PDB entry 2YNM | X-ray diffraction, 2.10 A resolution | chains B and D of the 4 polymer chains in the assembly

[Chain B]
Name: Light-independent protochlorophyllide reductase iron-sulfur ATP-binding protein
Source organism: Prochlorococcus marinus
Notes: EC 1.3.7.7, 1.18.-.-
UniProtKB: Q7VD39 (CHLL_PROMA); numbering as in UniProt (aligned over 1-296)
Chain sequence (301 residues; numbered -4 to 296; the number before each row is that of its first residue; numbers below 1 keep their minus sign (Gly-4 is residue -4)):
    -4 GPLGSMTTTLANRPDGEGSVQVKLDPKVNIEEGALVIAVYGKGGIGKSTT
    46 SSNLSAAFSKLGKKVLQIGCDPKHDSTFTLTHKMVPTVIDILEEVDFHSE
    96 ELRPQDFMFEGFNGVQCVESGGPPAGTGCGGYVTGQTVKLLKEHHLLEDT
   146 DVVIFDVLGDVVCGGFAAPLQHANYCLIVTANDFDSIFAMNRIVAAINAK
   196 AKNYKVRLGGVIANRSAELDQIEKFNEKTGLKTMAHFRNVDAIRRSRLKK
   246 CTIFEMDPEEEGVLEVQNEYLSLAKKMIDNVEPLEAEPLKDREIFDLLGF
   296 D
Not modelled in the structure: -4 to 27, 296
Sequence notes: expression tag (-4 to 0)
Metal / ion sites: Mg2+: Ser43 (together with ADP, aluminium fluoride); 4Fe-4S cluster Fe: Cys124, Cys158 (shared with 2 residues of chain A)
Small-molecule neighbours:
  - ADP (adenosine-5'-diphosphate), molecule 1: Lys37, Asp178, Phe179, Asp180
  - ADP, molecule 2: Lys37, Gly38, Gly39, Ile40, Gly41, Lys42, Ser43, Thr44, Asn209, Arg210, Phe232, Arg233, Asn234, Val235, Ile238, Arg239, Arg242
  - aluminium fluoride (AF3): Lys37, Gly38, Gly39, Lys42, Ser43, Asp66, Lys68, Val152, Leu153, Gly154
  - 4Fe-4S cluster (SF4): Cys124, Gly125, Gly126, Val157, Cys158, Phe161
Swiss-Prot annotation at these positions:
  - binding site (ATP): Gly39 to Thr44, Lys68, Asn209, Arg210
  - binding site (Mg(2+)): Ser43
  - binding site ([4Fe-4S] cluster): Cys124, Cys158
Reported in the primary citation:
  - binding site for aluminium fluoride: Lys37, Asp155

[Chain D]
Name: Light-independent protochlorophyllide reductase subunit B
Source organism: Prochlorococcus marinus
Notes: EC 1.3.7.7, 1.18.-.-
UniProtKB: Q7VD38 (CHLB_PROMA); residue numbers follow UniProt; this construct covers 1-530
Chain sequence (530 residues; numbered 1 to 530; the number before each row is that of its first residue):
     1 MELTLWTYEGPPHIGAMRIATSMKGLHYVLHAPQGDTYADLLFTMIERRG
    51 SRPPVTYTTFQARDLGGDTAELVKGHIFEAVERFKPEALLVGESCTAELI
   101 QDQPGSLAKGMGLNIPIVSLELPAYSKKENWGASETFYQLIRGLLKEISE
   151 DSSNNAKQSWQEEGRRPRVNLLGPSLLGFRCRDDVLEIQKILGENGIDIN
   201 VIAPLGASPSDLMRLPKADANVCLYPEIAESTCLWLERNFKTPFTKVVPI
   251 GVKATQDFLEELYELLGMEVSNSISNSDQSKLPWYSKSVDSNYLTGKRVF
   301 IFGDGTHVLAAARIANEELGFEVVGIGTYSREMARKVRAAATELGLEALI
   351 TNDYLEVEESIKECAPELVLGTQMERHSAKRLGIPCAVISTPMHVQDVPA
   401 RYSPQMGWEGANVIFDDWVHPLMMGLEEHLIGMFRHDFEFTDGHQSHLGH
   451 LGGHASETKTSSKGINQSPNNHSPAGESIHWTSEGESELAKIPFFVRGKV
   501 RRNTEKYARQAGCREIDGETLLDAKAHFGA
Not modelled in the structure: 149-157, 271-274, 452-478, 529-530
Metal / ion sites: K+ near Glu2 (its only coordinating residue here); 4Fe-4S cluster Fe: Asp36 (shared with 3 residues of chain C)
Small-molecule neighbours:
  - Protochlorophyllide (PMR): Tyr38, Leu41, Leu42, Met45, Ile46, Val289, Asp290, His394, Val395, Met424, Gly425, Leu426, His429
  - 4Fe-4S cluster (SF4): Pro33, Gln34, Gly35, Asp36, Cys95, Thr96
Swiss-Prot annotation at these positions:
  - active site: Asp290 (Proton donor)
  - binding site ([4Fe-4S] cluster): Asp36
  - binding site (substrate): Gly425, Leu426
Reported in the primary citation:
  - conformationally variable residues (helix shift): Pro421 to Gly425
  - catalytic residues: Asp290, His394
  - mutagenesis - H394A: decreased catalytic activity
  - binding site for Protochlorophyllide: His394

[How chain B and chain D interact]
Residue-residue contacts (23):
  Ile84(B) with Gly66(D)
  Glu88(B) with Arg63(D), salt bridge
  Asp91(B) with Arg63(D), salt bridge
  Phe92(B) with Arg63(D)
  Gly117(B) with Gly66(D)
  Pro118(B) with Leu65(D); Gly66(D); Gly67(D)
  Pro119(B) with Gly67(D)
  Thr122(B) with Gly67(D); Asp68(D); Thr69(D), hydrogen bond; Ala70(D), hydrogen bond (side chain-backbone); Asp102(D), hydrogen bond
  Gly123(B) with Leu65(D); Gly67(D); Thr69(D), hydrogen bond (backbone-side chain); Ile100(D)
  Cys124(B) with Leu65(D), hydrogen bond (backbone-backbone)
  Tyr127(B) with Ala62(D); Leu65(D), hydrophobic
  Val128(B) with Leu65(D); Gly66(D)
Also at the interface, not in a pair above, chain B (13 interface residues in all): Gly121

[In short]
The interface between chain B and chain D involves 13 residues on one side and 10 on the other, with 5
hydrogen bonds and 2 salt bridges. Polar pairs include Glu88(B)-Arg63(D), Asp91(B)-Arg63(D) and
Thr122(B)-Thr69(D). From the paper: catalytic residues Asp290(D) and His394(D); H394A of chain D reduces
catalytic activity.
Here chain B is Light-independent protochlorophyllide reductase iron-sulfur ATP-binding protein and chain D is
Light-independent protochlorophyllide reductase subunit B, both from Prochlorococcus marinus. Entry 2YNM
(Structure of the ADPxAlF3-Stabilized Transition State of the Nitrogenase-like Dark-Operative
Protochlorophyllide Oxidoreductase Complex from Prochlorococcus marinus ...) was determined by X-ray
diffraction.
